Entry 7CWL (electron microscopy, 3.80 A resolution); this record covers chains G and J of the 9 polymer chains in the assembly.

== Chain G ==
Molecule: Fab P17 heavy chain
Organism: Homo sapiens
Notes: antibody fragment or engineered binder
Sequence (120 residues; each row starts with the number of its first residue):
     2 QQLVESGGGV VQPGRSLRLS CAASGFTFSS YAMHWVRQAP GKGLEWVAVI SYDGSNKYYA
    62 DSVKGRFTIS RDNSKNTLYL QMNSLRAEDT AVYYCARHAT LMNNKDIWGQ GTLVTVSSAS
Cystine bridges: Cys-22/Cys-96

== Chain J ==
Molecule: Fab P17 light chain
Organism: Homo sapiens
Notes: antibody fragment or engineered binder
Sequence (108 residues; row label = number of the first residue in the row; numbering starts at 0):
     0 GDIQLTQSPS SLSASVGDRV TITCRASQSI SSYLNWYQQK PGKAPKLLIY AASSLQSGVP
    60 SRFSGSGSGT DFTLTISSLQ PEDFATYYCQ QSYSTPRTFG QGTKVEIK
Cystine bridges: Cys-23/Cys-88

== How chain G and chain J interact ==
Residue-residue contacts (27; chain G residue first):
  Val-37(G) / Phe-98(J)  hydrophobic
  Gln-39(G) / Gln-38(J)  hydrogen bond
  Lys-43(G) / Tyr-87(J)
  Gly-44(G) / Tyr-87(J)
  Leu-45(G) / Gln-38(J)
  Leu-45(G) / Pro-44(J)  hydrophobic
  Leu-45(G) / Tyr-87(J)
  Leu-45(G) / Phe-98(J)
  Trp-47(G) / Pro-95(J)  hydrophobic
  Trp-47(G) / Arg-96(J)
  Tyr-59(G) / Thr-94(J)
  Tyr-95(G) / Lys-42(J)  hydrogen bond (side chain-backbone)
  His-99(G) / Gln-89(J)  hydrogen bond
  His-99(G) / Arg-96(J)
  His-99(G) / Phe-98(J)
  Ala-100(G) / Asn-34(J)
  Ala-100(G) / Leu-46(J)  hydrophobic
  Ala-100(G) / Tyr-49(J)  hydrophobic
  Leu-102(G) / Ser-31(J)
  Leu-102(G) / Tyr-32(J)  hydrophobic
  Leu-102(G) / Ala-50(J)  hydrophobic
  Asn-105(G) / Tyr-49(J)
  Asn-105(G) / Gln-55(J)
  Asp-107(G) / Leu-46(J)
  Trp-109(G) / Tyr-36(J)  hydrophobic
  Trp-109(G) / Ala-43(J)  hydrophobic
  Trp-109(G) / Pro-44(J)  hydrogen bond (side chain-backbone)
Interface residues without a listed pair, chain G (17 interface residues in all): Thr-101, Asn-104, Gly-110
Interface residues without a listed pair, chain J (21 interface residues in all): Gly-41, Ser-91, Gln-100

== In short ==
Chain G and chain J form an interface of 17 and 21 residues respectively; the contacts include 4 hydrogen
bonds. Polar contacts include Gln-39(G)/Gln-38(J), Tyr-95(G)/Lys-42(J) and His-99(G)/Gln-89(J).
Chain G is Fab P17 heavy chain and chain J is Fab P17 light chain, both from Homo sapiens; the structure,
SARS-CoV-2 spike protein and P17 fab complex with one RBD in close state, was determined by electron
microscopy (same publication as 7CWM, 7CWN and 7CWO).
